5DN6 - chains D and Z of the 29 polymer chains in the assembly; structure by X-ray diffraction, 3.98 A resolution.

[Chain D]
Protein: ATP synthase subunit beta
Source organism: Paracoccus denitrificans
Notes: EC 7.1.2.2
UniProt: A1B8P0 (ATPB_PARDP); numbering as in UniProt (aligned over 1-474)
Amino-acid sequence (474 residues; each row starts with the number of its first residue):
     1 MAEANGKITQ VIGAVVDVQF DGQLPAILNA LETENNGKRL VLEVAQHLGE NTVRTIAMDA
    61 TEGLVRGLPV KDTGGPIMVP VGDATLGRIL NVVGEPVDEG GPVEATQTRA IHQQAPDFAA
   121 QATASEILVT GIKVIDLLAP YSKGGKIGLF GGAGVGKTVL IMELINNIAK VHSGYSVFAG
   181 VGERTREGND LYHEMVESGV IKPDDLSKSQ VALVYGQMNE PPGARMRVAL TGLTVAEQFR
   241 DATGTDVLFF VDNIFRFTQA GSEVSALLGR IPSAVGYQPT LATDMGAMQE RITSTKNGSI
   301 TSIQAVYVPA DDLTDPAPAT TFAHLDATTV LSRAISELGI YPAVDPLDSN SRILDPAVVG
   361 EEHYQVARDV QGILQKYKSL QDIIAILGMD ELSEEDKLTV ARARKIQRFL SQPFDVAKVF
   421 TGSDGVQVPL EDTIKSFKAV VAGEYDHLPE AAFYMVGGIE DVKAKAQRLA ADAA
Disordered / not traced: 1, 472-474
Metal / ion sites: Mg2+: Thr-158 (together with ATP)
Residues lining bound ligands:
  - ATP (adenosine-5'-triphosphate), molecule 1: Gly-152, Ala-153, Gly-154, Val-155, Gly-156, Lys-157, Thr-158, Val-159, Glu-183, Arg-184, Glu-187, Tyr-341, Phe-414, Ala-417, Phe-420, Thr-421
  - ATP, molecule 2: Ser-351, Arg-352, Tyr-364
Curated features (UniProtKB/Swiss-Prot):
  - binding site (ATP): Gly-151 to Thr-158

[Chain Z]
Protein: Zeta inhibitor protein
Source organism: Paracoccus denitrificans
UniProt: A1B602 (A1B602_PARDP); residues 0-103 here correspond to UniProt positions 1-104 (UniProt number = residue number + 1)
Amino-acid sequence (104 residues; numbered 0 to 103; the number before each row is that of its first residue; numbering starts at 0):
     0 MTTFDDRERA HEAKFAHDAE LNFKAEARRN RLLGEWAAGL LGKTGDDARA YALTVVTSDF
    60 DEPGDEDVFR KLAADLEGKA DEETIRAKMV ELRATAREQI ISEI
Disordered / not traced: 0, 33-81
Reported in the primary citation:
  - conformationally variable residues (order/disorder transition): Thr-1 to Ala-18
  - contacts within the chain: Leu-20/Ile-99, Asn-21/Arg-96, Lys-23/Ile-99, Ala-24/Ile-99, Arg-27/Ala-95, Arg-27/Gln-98, Arg-27/Ile-99, Arg-28/Met-88, Arg-28/Leu-91, Arg-28/Ala-95, Leu-31/Leu-91, Leu-31/Gln-98, Leu-32/Leu-91

[How chain D and chain Z interact]
Residue-residue contacts (19):
  Tyr-377(D) with Glu-11(Z), hydrogen bond
  Gln-381(D) with Glu-7(Z); Glu-11(Z)
  Asp-382(D) with Thr-1(Z)
  Ile-384(D) with Glu-7(Z); His-10(Z), hydrogen bond (backbone-side chain); Glu-11(Z)
  Ala-385(D) with Phe-3(Z); Arg-6(Z); Glu-7(Z), hydrogen bond (backbone-side chain)
  Ile-386(D) with Arg-6(Z), hydrogen bond (backbone-side chain)
  Gly-388(D) with His-10(Z)
  Met-389(D) with Phe-14(Z), hydrophobic
  Asp-390(D) with Phe-14(Z)
  Arg-404(D) with Glu-11(Z), salt bridge
  His-447(D) with Phe-22(Z)
  Pro-449(D) with Phe-22(Z)
  Glu-450(D) with Ala-15(Z)
  Ala-451(D) with Glu-19(Z)
Also at the interface, not in a pair above, chain D (15 interface residues in all): Val-400
The authors on this interface:
  - residue pairs: Thr-1(Z)/Asp-382(D), Arg-6(Z)/Ile-386(D), Glu-7(Z)/Gln-381(D), Glu-7(Z)/Ile-384(D), Glu-7(Z)/Ala-385(D), His-10(Z)/Ile-384(D), His-10(Z)/Ala-385(D), His-10(Z)/Gly-388(D), Glu-11(Z)/Tyr-377(D), Glu-11(Z)/Ile-384(D), Glu-11(Z)/Gln-381(D), Glu-11(Z)/Arg-404(D), Phe-14(Z)/Met-389(D), Phe-14(Z)/Asp-390(D), Ala-15(Z)/Arg-404(D), Ala-15(Z)/Glu-450(D), Phe-22(Z)/His-447(D), Phe-22(Z)/Pro-449(D)
  - interface residues, chain Z: Thr-1(Z), Phe-3(Z), Glu-19(Z)

[Summary]
15 residues of chain D face 10 of chain Z across their interface; the contacts include 4 hydrogen bonds and 1
salt bridge. Among the polar pairs are Arg-404(D)/Glu-11(Z), Tyr-377(D)/Glu-11(Z) and Ile-384(D)/His-10(Z).
The authors report contacts between Thr-1(Z) and Asp-382(D), Arg-6(Z) and Ile-386(D) and Glu-7(Z) and
Gln-381(D) among others. From the paper: interface residues Thr-1(Z), Phe-3(Z) and Glu-19(Z); conformational
variability at Thr-1(Z).
Chain D is ATP synthase subunit beta and chain Z is Zeta inhibitor protein, both from Paracoccus
denitrificans; the structure, ATP synthase from Paracoccus denitrificans, was determined by X-ray diffraction.
